PDB entry 2YVJ | X-ray diffraction, 1.90 A resolution | chains A and P of the 3 polymer chains in the assembly

[Chain A (and P)]
Protein: Ferredoxin reductase
Source organism: Pseudomonas sp
Notes: EC 1.18.1.2; chain P of this document is another copy of the same molecule, construct and numbering; everything in this record applies to it too
Reference sequence: Q52437 (Q52437_PSES1); residues 1-408 here = UniProt positions 1-408
Amino-acid sequence (408 residues; each row starts with the number of its first residue):
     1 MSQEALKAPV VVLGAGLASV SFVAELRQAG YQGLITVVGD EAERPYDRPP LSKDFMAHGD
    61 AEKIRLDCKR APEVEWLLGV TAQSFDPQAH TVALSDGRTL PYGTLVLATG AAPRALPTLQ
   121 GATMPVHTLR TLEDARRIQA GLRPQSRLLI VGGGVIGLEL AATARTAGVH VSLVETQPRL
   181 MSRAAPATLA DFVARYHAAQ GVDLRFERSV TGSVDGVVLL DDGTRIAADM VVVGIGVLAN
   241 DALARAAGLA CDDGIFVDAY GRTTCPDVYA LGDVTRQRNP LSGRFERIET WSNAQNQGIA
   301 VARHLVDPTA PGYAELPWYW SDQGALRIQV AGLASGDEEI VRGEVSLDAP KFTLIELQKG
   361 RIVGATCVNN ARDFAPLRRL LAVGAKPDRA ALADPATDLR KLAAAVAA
Disordered / not traced: 1-4, 407-408 (chain P: 1-5, 407-408)
Ligand contacts:
  - FAD (flavin-adenine dinucleotide): Gly-14, Ala-15, Gly-16, Leu-17, Ala-18, Val-38, Gly-39, Asp-40, Glu-41, Arg-48, Pro-49, Leu-51, Ser-52, Val-80, Thr-81, Ala-82, Ala-108, Thr-109, Gly-110, Ala-111, Leu-129, Arg-130, Ile-156, Glu-159, Leu-243, Leu-271, Gly-272, Asp-273, Glu-289, Thr-290, Trp-291, Ser-292, Ala-294, Tyr-319, Trp-320, Ser-321
  - NADH (NAI; 1,4-dihydronicotinamide adenine dinucleotide): Leu-116, Val-151, Gly-152, Gly-153, Gly-154, Val-155, Ile-156, Gly-157, Val-174, Glu-175, Thr-176, Gln-177, Met-181, Ser-182, Arg-183, Val-210, Gly-234, Ile-235, Gly-236, Val-237, Glu-289

[Chain A / chain P interface]
Pairs across the interface (28; chain A residue first):
  Gly-248(A) with Asp-258(P); Arg-262(P), hydrogen bond (backbone-side chain)
  Ala-250(A) with Asp-258(P)
  Cys-251(A) with Phe-285(P)
  Asp-252(A) with Gly-283(P); Arg-284(P), salt bridge; Phe-285(P)
  Phe-256(A) with Phe-256(P), hydrophobic; Phe-285(P), hydrophobic
  Asp-258(A) with Gly-248(P); Leu-249(P); Ala-250(P); Thr-264(P), hydrogen bond
  Arg-262(A) with Gly-248(P); Thr-264(P), hydrogen bond (side chain-backbone); Cys-265(P)
  Thr-263(A) with Thr-263(P); Thr-264(P)
  Thr-264(A) with Asp-258(P), hydrogen bond; Arg-262(P), hydrogen bond (backbone-side chain); Thr-263(P)
  Cys-265(A) with Arg-262(P), hydrogen bond
  Pro-266(A) with Arg-262(P)
  Gly-283(A) with Asp-252(P)
  Arg-284(A) with Asp-252(P), salt bridge
  Phe-285(A) with Ala-250(P), hydrophobic; Cys-251(P); Phe-256(P), hydrophobic
Other interface residues (no listed pair), chain A (20 interface residues in all): Ala-247, Leu-249, Val-257, Ala-259, Tyr-260, Arg-278
Other interface residues (no listed pair), chain P (17 interface residues in all): Val-257, Tyr-260, Pro-266

[Summary]
Chain A and chain P form an interface of 20 and 17 residues respectively; the contacts include 6 hydrogen
bonds and 2 salt bridges. Polar contacts include Asp-252(A)/Arg-284(P), Gly-248(A)/Arg-262(P) and
Asp-258(A)/Thr-264(P). Bound to chain A: flavin-adenine dinucleotide and NADH.
Chain A and chain P are both Ferredoxin reductase (Pseudomonas sp); the structure, Crystal structure of the
ferredoxin-ferredoxin reductase (BPHA3-BPHA4)complex, was determined by X-ray diffraction.
